9NBA - chains G and H of the 6 polymer chains in the assembly; structure by electron microscopy, 8.60 A resolution (very low resolution: no residue pairs are listed; an interface is given only as per-side residue counts).

== Chain G ==
Molecule: AUGMIN subunit 7
Organism: Arabidopsis thaliana
UniProt: Q0WTP1 (AUG7_ARATH); residue numbers follow UniProt; this construct covers 1-329
Amino-acid sequence (329 residues; each row starts with the number of its first residue):
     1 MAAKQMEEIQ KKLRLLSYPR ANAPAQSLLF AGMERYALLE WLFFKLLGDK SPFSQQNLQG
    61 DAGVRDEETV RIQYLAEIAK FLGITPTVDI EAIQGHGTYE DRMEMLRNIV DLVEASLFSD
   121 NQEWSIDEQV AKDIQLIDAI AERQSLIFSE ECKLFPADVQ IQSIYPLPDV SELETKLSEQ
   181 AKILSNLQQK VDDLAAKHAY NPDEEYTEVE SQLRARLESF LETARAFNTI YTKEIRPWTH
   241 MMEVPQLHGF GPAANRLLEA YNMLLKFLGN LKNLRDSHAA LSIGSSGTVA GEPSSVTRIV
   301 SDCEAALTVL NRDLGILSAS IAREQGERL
Unresolved in the structure: 251-329

== Chain H ==
Molecule: AUGMIN subunit 8
Organism: Arabidopsis thaliana
UniProt: Q9SUH5 (AUG8_ARATH); numbering as in UniProt (aligned over 383-644)
Amino-acid sequence (281 residues; each row starts with the number of its first residue):
   364 MKSSEDQVDP RLIDGKGSGR PSTPPSRGIS PSRIRQTTTS TQSSTTTSVL SFITDVKKGK
   424 KASYIEDVHQ LRLLHNRYLQ WRFAIARAES VMYIQRLTSE ETLFNVWHAI SELQDHVTRQ
   484 RIGLQQLKLE IKLNSLLNDQ MVSLEDWATL ERDHVSSLVG AISDLEANTL RLPATGGTKA
   544 DTESLKAAMS SALDVMQAMG SSIWSLLSKV EEMNIMVTEL AVVVTKESSM QGKCEDLLAS
   604 TAIMQIEECS LRTHLIQTRR EEGEDAETPP PLLPLSKFPW P
Unresolved in the structure: 364-447, 548-644
Differences from the reference sequence: expression tag (364-382)

== Chain G / chain H interface ==
At this resolution (9 A) residue pairs are not listed: 41 residues of chain G and 43 of chain H lie at the interface.

== In short ==
41 residues of chain G and 43 residues of chain H are in contact.
Here chain G is AUGMIN subunit 7 and chain H is AUGMIN subunit 8, both from Arabidopsis thaliana. Entry 9NBA
(Augmin/V junction(open)) was determined by electron microscopy, deposited together with 9NA8, 9NA9, 9NBB and
9NBD.
